Entry 8XB6 (electron microscopy, 3.70 A resolution); this record covers chains I and P of the 22 polymer chains in the assembly.

== Chain I ==
Molecule: Portal protein
Source organism: Acinetobacter phage SH-Ab 15497
UniProt: A0A2H5BHC5 (A0A2H5BHC5_BPSHA); residues 1-506 here = UniProt positions 1-506
Sequence (506 residues; numbered 1 to 506; the number before each row is that of its first residue):
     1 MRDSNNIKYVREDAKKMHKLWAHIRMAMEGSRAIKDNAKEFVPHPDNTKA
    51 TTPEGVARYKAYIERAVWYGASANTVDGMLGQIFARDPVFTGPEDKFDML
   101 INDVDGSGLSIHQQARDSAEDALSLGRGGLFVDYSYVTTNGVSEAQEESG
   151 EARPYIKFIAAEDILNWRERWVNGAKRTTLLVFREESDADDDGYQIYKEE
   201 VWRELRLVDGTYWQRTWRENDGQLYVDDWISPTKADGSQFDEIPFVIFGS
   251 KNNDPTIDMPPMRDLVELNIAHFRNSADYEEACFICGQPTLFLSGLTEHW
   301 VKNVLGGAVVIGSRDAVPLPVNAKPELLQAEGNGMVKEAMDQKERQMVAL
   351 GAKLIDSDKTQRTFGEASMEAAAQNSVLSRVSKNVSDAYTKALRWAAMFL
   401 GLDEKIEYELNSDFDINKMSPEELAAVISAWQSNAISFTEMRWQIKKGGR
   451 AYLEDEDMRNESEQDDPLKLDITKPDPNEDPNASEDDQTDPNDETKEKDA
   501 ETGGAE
Disordered / not traced: 1-2, 136-151, 469-506

== Chain P ==
Molecule: Major capsid protein
Source organism: Acinetobacter phage SH-Ab 15497
UniProt: A0A2H5BHF7 (A0A2H5BHF7_BPSHA); numbering as in UniProt (aligned over 1-321)
Sequence (321 residues; numbered 1 to 321; the number before each row is that of its first residue):
     1 MALSDLQVFNDWAYKTMSEVLDQQVELFNGATRGAIILRSAGNTGDLSEA
    51 AFWAKIQGLVRPRDPYSNADVAAKDLRQLVDNTIKVASGTPPINIPPSML
   101 RWIQKNPQEAGAVIGQQLAGDTMQDMLNNGLAAGKAAFTAGGAVHDISAA
   151 GTGLMTQRAFNAAQRIFGDRSTDIQVWVSHSSPLFDLYDNALANAEQLYV
   201 FGTVNVRADAFGRPIIITDSPALVSGAAETLRHSTLGLTTGAILIEQNQD
   251 FDSTVVDGTGKQNITRQYQAEWSYNLGVNGYAYDIATGGKAPNPTALATA
   301 ANWDKISTSIKDTGGVVLVTK
Disordered / not traced: 1-8

== How chain I and chain P interact ==
Contacting residue pairs (44; chain I residue first):
  Asp-3(I) / Met-17(P)  hydrogen bond (backbone-side chain)
  Lys-8(I) / Thr-16(P)  hydrogen bond
  His-18(I) / Trp-12(P)
  Trp-21(I) / Trp-12(P)  hydrophobic
  Ala-22(I) / Trp-12(P)  hydrophobic
  Arg-25(I) / Trp-12(P)
  Arg-25(I) / Lys-105(P)
  Met-26(I) / Phe-9(P)  hydrophobic
  Glu-29(I) / Ile-103(P)
  Asn-37(I) / Phe-9(P)
  Glu-40(I) / Phe-9(P)
  Glu-162(I) / Trp-12(P)
  Glu-162(I) / Lys-105(P)
  Glu-186(I) / Asn-106(P)
  Asp-192(I) / Ser-40(P)
  Gly-193(I) / Gln-247(P)
  Tyr-194(I) / Thr-122(P)
  Tyr-194(I) / Met-126(P)
  Tyr-194(I) / Gln-247(P)
  Tyr-194(I) / Gln-249(P)
  Tyr-194(I) / Phe-251(P)  hydrophobic
  Tyr-194(I) / Trp-272(P)
  Tyr-194(I) / Ser-273(P)  hydrogen bond (side chain-backbone)
  Tyr-194(I) / Tyr-274(P)
  Ile-196(I) / Gly-115(P)
  Ile-196(I) / Leu-118(P)  hydrophobic
  Ile-196(I) / Ala-119(P)
  Ile-196(I) / Phe-251(P)  hydrophobic
  Tyr-197(I) / Gln-108(P)
  Tyr-197(I) / Ala-110(P)
  Tyr-197(I) / Gly-111(P)  hydrogen bond (side chain-backbone)
  Tyr-197(I) / Ala-112(P)
  Tyr-197(I) / Ile-114(P)
  Tyr-197(I) / Gly-115(P)  hydrogen bond (side chain-backbone)
  Tyr-197(I) / Gln-116(P)
  Lys-198(I) / Asn-106(P)
  Lys-198(I) / Pro-107(P)  hydrogen bond (side chain-backbone)
  Asp-221(I) / Leu-21(P)
  Asp-221(I) / Gly-120(P)
  Asp-221(I) / Met-123(P)
  Gly-222(I) / Val-20(P)
  Gln-223(I) / Leu-21(P)
  Gln-223(I) / Val-25(P)
  Tyr-225(I) / Glu-26(P)  hydrogen bond
Also at the interface, not in a pair above, chain I (24 interface residues in all): Glu-200, Glu-219
Also at the interface, not in a pair above, chain P (36 interface residues in all): Gln-23, Trp-102, Glu-109, Asp-250

== In short ==
24 residues of chain I and 36 residues of chain P are in contact; the contacts include 7 hydrogen bonds. Polar
contacts include Asp-3(I)/Met-17(P), Lys-8(I)/Thr-16(P) and Tyr-194(I)/Ser-273(P).
Here chain I is Portal protein and chain P is Major capsid protein, both from Acinetobacter phage SH-Ab 15497.
Entry 8XB6 (Portal-vertex of SH-Ab15497 in C1 symmetry) was determined by electron microscopy.
